Entry 8KD3 (electron microscopy, 2.90 A resolution); this record covers chains Q and X of the 16 polymer chains in the assembly.

# Chain Q
Protein: Histone H2A
From: Xenopus laevis
UniProt: Q6AZJ8 (Q6AZJ8_XENLA); residues 1-129 here correspond to UniProt positions 2-130 (UniProt number = residue number + 1)
Sequence (129 residues; each row starts with the number of its first residue):
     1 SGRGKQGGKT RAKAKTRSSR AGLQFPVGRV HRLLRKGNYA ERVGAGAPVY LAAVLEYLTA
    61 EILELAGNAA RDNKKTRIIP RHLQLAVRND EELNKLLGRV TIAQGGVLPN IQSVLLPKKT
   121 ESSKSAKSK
Unresolved in the structure: 1-10, 118-129

# Chain X
Molecule: 187bp DNA
Sequence (187 nucleotides; each row starts with the number of its first residue; numbers below 1 keep their minus sign (DG-93 is residue -93)):
   -93 GCGGTGGCGG CCGCTCTAGA ACAGGATGTA TATATCTGAC ACGTGCCTGG AGACTAGGGA
   -33 GTAATCCCCT TGGCGGTTAA AACGCGGGGG ACAGCGCGTA CGTGCGTTTA AGCGGTGCTA
    27 GAGCTGTCTA CGACCAATTG AGCGGCCTCG GCACCGGGAT TCTCCAGGGC GGCCGCGTAT
    87 AGGGTCC
Unresolved in the structure: -93 to -89, 76-93

# How chain Q and chain X interact
Pairs across the interface (22):
  Arg11(Q) - DA43(X)  hydrogen bond to the base
  Arg11(Q) - DT44(X)  hydrogen bond to the base
  Arg11(Q) - DT45(X)  hydrogen bond to the sugar
  Lys13(Q) - DG46(X)  phosphate contact
  Ala14(Q) - DG46(X)  sugar contact
  Arg29(Q) - DG48(X)  phosphate contact
  Arg29(Q) - DC49(X)  salt bridge to the phosphate
  His31(Q) - DA39(X)  salt bridge to the phosphate
  Arg35(Q) - DA39(X)  phosphate contact
  Glu41(Q) - DA39(X)  sugar contact
  Arg42(Q) - DG38(X)  sugar contact
  Arg42(Q) - DA39(X)  phosphate contact
  Val43(Q) - DG38(X)  sugar contact
  Val43(Q) - DA39(X)  hydrogen bond to the phosphate
  Gly44(Q) - DG38(X)  phosphate contact
  Ala45(Q) - DG38(X)  hydrogen bond to the phosphate
  Lys75(Q) - DC58(X)  phosphate contact
  Lys75(Q) - DA59(X)  salt bridge to the phosphate
  Thr76(Q) - DG57(X)  phosphate contact
  Thr76(Q) - DC58(X)  hydrogen bond to the phosphate
  Arg77(Q) - DG57(X)  hydrogen bond to the sugar
  Arg77(Q) - DC58(X)  hydrogen bond to the phosphate
Other interface residues (no listed pair), chain X (12 interface residues in all): DC37

# Summary
14 residues of chain Q and 12 residues of chain X are in contact; the contacts include 8 hydrogen bonds and 3
salt bridges. Polar contacts include Arg11(Q)-DA43(X), Arg11(Q)-DT44(X) and Arg11(Q)-DT45(X).
Here chain Q is Histone H2A (Xenopus laevis) and chain X is 187bp DNA. Entry 8KD3 (Rpd3S in complex with
nucleosome with H3K36MLA modification, H3K9Q mutation and 187bp DNA) was determined by electron microscopy
together with 8KC7, 8KD2, 8KD4, 8KD5, 8KD6 and 8KD7 from the same study.
